PDB entry 7E2E | X-ray diffraction, 2.70 A resolution | chains A and P of the 4 polymer chains in the assembly

Chain A:
Name: Steroid hormone receptor ERR1
Source organism: Homo sapiens
UniProt: P11474 (ERR1_HUMAN); residues 290-519 here correspond to UniProt positions 194-423 (UniProt number = residue number - 96)
Sequence (245 residues; each row starts with the number of its first residue):
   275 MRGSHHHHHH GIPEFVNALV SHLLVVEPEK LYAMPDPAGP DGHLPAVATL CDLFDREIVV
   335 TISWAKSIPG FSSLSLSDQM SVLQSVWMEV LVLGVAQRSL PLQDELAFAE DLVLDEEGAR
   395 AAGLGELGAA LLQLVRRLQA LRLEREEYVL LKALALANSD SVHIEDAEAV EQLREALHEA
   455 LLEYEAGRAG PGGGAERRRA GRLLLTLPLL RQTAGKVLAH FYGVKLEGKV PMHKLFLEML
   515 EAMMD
Unresolved in the structure: 275-288, 311-316, 462-470
Differences from the reference sequence: initiating methionine (275); expression tag (276-289)
UniProt features mapped onto this chain:
  - region: K499 to D519 (AF-2 domain)
  - cross-link: K499 (Glycyl lysine isopeptide (Lys-Gly) (interchain with G-Cter in SUMO))
Residues lining bound ligands: HVO (1-[4-(3-tert-butyl-4-oxidanyl-phenoxy)phenyl]ethanone): C325, F328, L365, V366, V369, F382, A396, L398, L401, L405, V491, F495, V504, P505, M506, F510
From the paper describing this entry:
  - binding site for HVO: R372, F382
  - conformationally variable residues (helix shift, order/disorder transition, side-chain flip): V321 to L324, C325, F328, L365, F382, F495

Chain P:
Name: Peroxisome proliferator-activated receptor gamma coactivator 1-alpha
UniProt: Q9UBK2 (PRGC1_HUMAN); numbering as in UniProt (aligned over 205-216)
Sequence (12 residues; row label = number of the first residue in the row):
   205 RPASELLKYL TT
Differences from the reference sequence: engineered mutation A207 (Cys in Q9UBK2)

Chain A / chain P interface:
Pairs across the interface (23; chain A residue first):
  V333(A) - Y213(P)
  I336(A) - Y213(P)  hydrophobic
  K340(A) - Y213(P)  hydrogen bond (side chain-backbone)
  K340(A) - L214(P)
  K340(A) - T216(P)  hydrogen bond (side chain-backbone)
  L350(A) - L211(P)  hydrophobic
  L350(A) - T215(P)
  Q353(A) - L214(P)
  M354(A) - A207(P)  hydrophobic
  M354(A) - L210(P)  hydrophobic
  M354(A) - L211(P)  hydrophobic
  M354(A) - L214(P)  hydrophobic
  L357(A) - L214(P)  hydrophobic
  Q358(A) - L210(P)
  K508(A) - E209(P)
  L509(A) - E209(P)
  L509(A) - L210(P)
  L509(A) - Y213(P)  hydrophobic
  E512(A) - A207(P)
  E512(A) - S208(P)  hydrogen bond (side chain-backbone)
  E512(A) - E209(P)  hydrogen bond (side chain-backbone)
  E512(A) - L210(P)  hydrogen bond (side chain-backbone)
  E515(A) - R205(P)  salt bridge
Other interface residues (no listed pair), chain A (14 interface residues in all): F345, M513
Other interface residues (no listed pair), chain P (11 interface residues in all): P206

In short:
Chain A and chain P form an interface of 14 and 11 residues respectively; the contacts include 5 hydrogen
bonds and 1 salt bridge. Among the polar pairs are E515(A)-R205(P), K340(A)-Y213(P) and K340(A)-T216(P). From
the paper: a binding site for HVO at R372(A) and F382(A); conformational variability at V321(A), C325(A) and
F328(A) among others.
Here chain A is Steroid hormone receptor ERR1 (Homo sapiens) and chain P is Peroxisome proliferator-activated
receptor gamma coactivator 1-alpha. Entry 7E2E (Crystal structure of the Estrogen-Related Receptor alpha
(ERRalpha) ligand-binding domain (LBD) in complex with an agonist ...) was determined by X-ray diffraction.
